8FOC - chains B and 1 of the 4 polymer chains in the assembly; structure by electron microscopy, 3.70 A resolution.

== Chain B ==
Name: DNA primase large subunit
From: Saccharomyces cerevisiae
Reference sequence: A0A6A5PVV0 (A0A6A5PVV0_YEASX); residue numbers follow UniProt; this construct covers 1-528
Chain sequence (528 residues; each row starts with the number of its first residue):
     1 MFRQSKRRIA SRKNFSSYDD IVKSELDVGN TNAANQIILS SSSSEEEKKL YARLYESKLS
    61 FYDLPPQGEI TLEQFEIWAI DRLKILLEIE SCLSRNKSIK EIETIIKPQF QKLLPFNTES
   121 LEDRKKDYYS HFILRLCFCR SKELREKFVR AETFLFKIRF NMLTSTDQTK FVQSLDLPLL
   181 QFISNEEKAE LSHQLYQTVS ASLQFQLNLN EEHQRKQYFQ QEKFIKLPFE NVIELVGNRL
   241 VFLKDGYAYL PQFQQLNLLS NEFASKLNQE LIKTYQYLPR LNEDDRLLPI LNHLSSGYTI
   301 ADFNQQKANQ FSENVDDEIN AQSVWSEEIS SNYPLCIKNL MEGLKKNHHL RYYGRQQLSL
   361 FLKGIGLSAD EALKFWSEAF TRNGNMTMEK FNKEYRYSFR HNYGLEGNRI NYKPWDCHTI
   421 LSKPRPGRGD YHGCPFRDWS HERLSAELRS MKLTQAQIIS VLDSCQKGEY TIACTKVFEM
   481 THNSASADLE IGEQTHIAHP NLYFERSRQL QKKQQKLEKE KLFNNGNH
Disordered / not traced: 1-41, 175-179, 251-253, 300-316, 484-495
Bound ions: 4Fe-4S cluster Fe near Cys474 (its only coordinating residue here)
Residues lining bound ligands: 4Fe-4S cluster (SF4): Pro334, Leu335, Cys336, Cys417, Ile420, Gly433, Cys434, Pro435, Tyr470, Thr471, Cys474, Pro500

== Chain 1 ==
Name: DNA polymerase
From: Saccharomyces cerevisiae
Reference sequence: A0A8H4BVQ7 (A0A8H4BVQ7_YEASX); residue numbers follow UniProt; this construct covers 1-1468
Chain sequence (1468 residues; row label = number of the first residue in the row):
     1 MSSKSEKLEK LRKLQAARNG TSIDDYEGDE SDGDRIYDEI DEKEYRARKR QELLHDDFVV
    61 DDDGVGYVDR GVEEDWREVD NSSSDEDTGN LASKDSKRKK NIKREKDHQI TDMLRTQHSK
   121 STLLAHAKKS QKKSIPIDNF DDILGEFESG EVEKPNILLP SKLRENLNSS PTSEFKSSIK
   181 RVNGNDESSH DAGISKKVKI DPDSSTDKYL EIESSPLKLQ SRKLRYANDV QDLLDDVENS
   241 PVVATKRQNV LQDTLLANPP SAQSLADEED DEDSDEDIIL KRRTMRSVTT TRRVNIDSRS
   301 NPSTSPFVTA PGTPIGIKGL TPSKSLQSNT DVATLAVNVK KEDVVDPETD TFQMFWLDYC
   361 EVNNTLILFG KVKLKDDNCV SAMVQINGLC RELFFLPREG KTPTDIHEEI IPLLMDKYGL
   421 DNIRAKPQKM KYSFELPDIP SESDYLKVLL PYQTPKSSRD TIPSDLSSDT FYHVFGGNSN
   481 IFESFVIQNR IMGPCWLDIK GADFNSIRNA SHCAVEVSVD KPQNITPTTT KTMPNLRCLS
   541 LSIQTLMNPK ENKQEIVSIT LSAYRNISLD SPIPENIKPD DLCTLVRPPQ STSFPLGLAA
   601 LAKQKLPGRV RLFNNEKAML SCFCAMLKVE DPDVIIGHRL QNVYLDVLAH RMHDLNIPTF
   661 SSIGRRLRRT WPEKFGRGNS NMNHFFISDI CSGRLICDIA NEMGQSLTPK CQSWDLSEMY
   721 QVTCEKEHKP LDIDYQNPQY QNDVNSMTMA LQENITNCMI SAEVSYRIQL LTLTKQLTNL
   781 AGNAWAQTLG GTRAGRNEYI LLHEFSRNGF IVPDKEGNRS RAQKQRQNEE NADAPVNSKK
   841 AKYQGGLVFE PEKGLHKNYV LVMDFNSLYP SIIQEFNICF TTVDRNKEDI DELPSVPPSE
   901 VDQGVLPRLL ANLVDRRREV KKVMKTETDP HKRVQCDIRQ QALKLTANSM YGCLGYVNSR
   961 FYAKPLAMLV TNKGREILMN TRQLAESMNL LVVYGDTDSV MIDTGCDNYA DAIKIGLGFK
  1021 RLVNERYRLL EIDIDNVFKK LLLHAKKKYA ALTVNLDKNG NGTTVLEVKG LDMKRREFCP
  1081 LSRDVSIHVL NTILSDKDPE EALQEVYDYL EDIRIKVETN NIRIDKYKIN MKLSKDPKAY
  1141 PGGKNMPAVQ VALRMRKAGR VVKAGSVITF VITKQDEIDN AADTPALSVA ERAHALNEVM
  1201 IKSNNLIPDP QYYLEKQIFA PVERLLERID SFNVVRLSEA LGLDSKKYFR REGGNNNGED
  1261 INNLQPLETT ITDVERFKDT VTLELSCPSC DKRFPFGGIV SSNYYRVSYN GLQCKHCEQL
  1321 FTPLQLTSQI EHSIRAHISL YYAGWLQCDD STCGIVTRQV SVFGKRCLND GCTGVMRYKY
  1381 SDKQLYNQLL YFDSLFDCEK NKKQELKPIY LPDDLDYPKE QLTESSIKAL TEQNRELMET
  1441 GRSVVQKYLN DCGRRYVDMT SIFDFMLN
Disordered / not traced: 1-348, 677-680, 816-847, 1056-1062, 1176-1185, 1229-1272, 1453-1468

== Interface between chain B and chain 1 ==
Pairs across the interface (15):
  Glu73(B) - Arg1276(1)  salt bridge
  Glu73(B) - Tyr1386(1)
  Tyr275(B) - Met979(1)
  Asp285(B) - Lys1365(1)  salt bridge
  His349(B) - Glu1100(1)
  Arg351(B) - Pro1099(1)
  Arg351(B) - Glu1100(1)  salt bridge
  Lys393(B) - Glu1111(1)  salt bridge
  Glu394(B) - Gln1104(1)
  Glu394(B) - Tyr1107(1)
  Arg409(B) - Leu1411(1)
  Arg409(B) - Pro1412(1)
  Arg409(B) - Asp1413(1)  salt bridge
  Lys413(B) - Glu1275(1)
  Arg428(B) - Asp1007(1)  salt bridge
Also at the interface, not in a pair above, chain B (13 interface residues in all): Ile410, Asn411, Arg425
Also at the interface, not in a pair above, chain 1 (19 interface residues in all): Lys857, Leu991, Asp1098, Lys1278, Leu1390

== Overview ==
13 residues of chain B face 19 of chain 1 across their interface, with 6 salt bridges. Polar contacts include
Glu73(B)-Arg1276(1), Asp285(B)-Lys1365(1) and Arg351(B)-Glu1100(1). Chain B binds 4Fe-4S cluster.
Here chain B is DNA primase large subunit and chain 1 is DNA polymerase, both from Saccharomyces cerevisiae.
Entry 8FOC (Cryo-EM structure of S. cerevisiae DNA polymerase alpha-primase in Apo state conformation I) was
determined by electron microscopy together with 8FOD, 8FOE, 8FOH, 8FOJ and 8FOK from the same study.
